Entry 8ZUI (electron microscopy, 2.56 A resolution); this record covers chains B and E of the 12 polymer chains in the assembly.

== Chain B ==
Molecule: Tumor necrosis factor
Source organism: Homo sapiens
Reference sequence: P01375 (TNFA_HUMAN); numbering as in UniProt (aligned over 77-233)
Sequence (170 residues; row label = number of the first residue in the row):
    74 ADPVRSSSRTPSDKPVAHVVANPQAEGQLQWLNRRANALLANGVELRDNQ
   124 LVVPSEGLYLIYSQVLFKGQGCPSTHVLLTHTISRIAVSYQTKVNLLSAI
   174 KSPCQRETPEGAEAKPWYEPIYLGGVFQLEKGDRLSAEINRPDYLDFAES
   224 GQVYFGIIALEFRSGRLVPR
Disordered / not traced: 74-85, 183-184, 234-243
Cystine bridges: Cys145-Cys177
Sequence notes: expression tag (74-76, 234-243)
Swiss-Prot annotation at these positions:
  - glycosylation: Ser80 (O-linked (GalNAc...) serine)
  - mutagenesis: Leu105 (L105S: Low activity), Arg108 (R108W: Biologically inactive), Leu112 (L112F: Biologically inactive), Ala160 (A160V: Biologically inactive), Ser162 (S162F: Biologically inactive), Val167 (V167A/D: Biologically inactive), Glu222 (E222K: Biologically inactive)

== Chain E ==
Molecule: Tumor necrosis factor receptor superfamily member 1A, membrane form
Source organism: Homo sapiens
Reference sequence: P19438 (TNR1A_HUMAN); residue numbers follow UniProt; this construct covers 30-211
Sequence (198 residues; each row starts with the number of its first residue):
    27 ADPLVPHLGDREKRDSVCPQGKYIHPQNNSICCTKCHKGTYLYNDCPGPG
    77 QDTDCRECESGSFTASENHLRHCLSCSKCRKEMGQVEISSCTVDRDTVCG
   127 CRKNQYRHYWSENLFQCFNCSLCLNGTVHLSCQEKQNTVCTCHAGFFLRE
   177 NECVSCSNCKKSLECTKLCLPQIENVKGTEDSGTTGGGGSHHHHHHHH
Disordered / not traced: 27-42, 184-224
Cystine bridges: Cys44-Cys58, Cys59-Cys72, Cys62-Cys81, Cys84-Cys99, Cys102-Cys117, Cys105-Cys125, Cys127-Cys143, Cys146-Cys158, Cys149-Cys166, Cys168-Cys179
Sequence notes: expression tag (27-29, 212-224)
Swiss-Prot annotation at these positions:
  - glycosylation (N-linked (GlcNAc...) asparagine): Asn54, Asn145, Asn151
  - natural variant: His51 (H51Q: In FPF), Cys59 (C59R: In FPF; C59S: In FPF), Cys62 (C62G: In FPF; C62Y: In FPF), Pro75 (P75L: In FPF), Thr79 (T79M: In FPF), Cys81 (C81F: In FPF), Cys99 (C99S: In FPF), Ser115 (S115G: In FPF), Cys117 (C117R: In FPF; C117Y: In FPF), Arg121 (R121P: In FPF; R121Q: In FPF; uncertain significance)

== Chain B / chain E interface ==
Residue-residue contacts (31; chain B residue first):
  Pro96(B) with Lys104(E)
  Gln97(B) with Gly87(E)
  Glu99(B) with Lys104(E), salt bridge
  Arg107(B) with Tyr67(E), hydrogen bond; His98(E)
  Arg108(B) with Ser86(E); Gly87(E), hydrogen bond (side chain-backbone); His98(E); Cys99(E); Ser101(E), hydrogen bond
  Ala109(B) with Leu96(E), hydrophobic; His98(E); Cys99(E), hydrogen bond (backbone-backbone); Leu100(E), hydrophobic
  Asn110(B) with Leu100(E)
  Lys141(B) with Glu108(E), salt bridge
  Gln143(B) with Glu108(E)
  Glu186(B) with Phe144(E)
  Pro189(B) with Glu108(E); Met109(E), hydrophobic; Gln142(E)
  Tyr191(B) with Arg106(E), hydrogen bond; Glu108(E), hydrogen bond; Met109(E)
  Asp219(B) with Arg106(E), salt bridge
  Phe220(B) with Lys104(E)
  Ala221(B) with Ser103(E); Lys104(E), hydrogen bond (backbone-backbone); Arg106(E)
  Glu222(B) with Arg106(E), salt bridge
  Gln225(B) with Arg106(E), hydrogen bond
Other interface residues (no listed pair), chain B (19 interface residues in all): Asn106, Gly142
Other interface residues (no listed pair), chain E (20 interface residues in all): Ser88, Cys102, Lys107, Asn139, Leu140

== In short ==
The interface between chain B and chain E involves 19 residues on one side and 20 on the other; the contacts
include 8 hydrogen bonds and 4 salt bridges. Polar pairs include Glu99(B)-Lys104(E), Lys141(B)-Glu108(E) and
Asp219(B)-Arg106(E). From UniProt: 7 mutagenesis sites on chain B.
Chain B is Tumor necrosis factor and chain E is Tumor necrosis factor receptor superfamily member 1A, membrane
form, both from Homo sapiens; the structure, Binary cluster of TNF-TNFR1 ectodomain complex, was determined by
electron microscopy (same publication as 8ZUJ and 8ZUK).
